6X2R - chains B and C of the 4 polymer chains in the assembly; structure by X-ray diffraction, 2.30 A resolution.

== Chain B ==
Molecule: Ran-specific GTPase-activating protein 1
From: Saccharomyces cerevisiae
UniProtKB: P41920 (YRB1_YEAST); numbering as in UniProt (aligned over 62-201)
Amino-acid sequence (140 residues; each row starts with the number of its first residue):
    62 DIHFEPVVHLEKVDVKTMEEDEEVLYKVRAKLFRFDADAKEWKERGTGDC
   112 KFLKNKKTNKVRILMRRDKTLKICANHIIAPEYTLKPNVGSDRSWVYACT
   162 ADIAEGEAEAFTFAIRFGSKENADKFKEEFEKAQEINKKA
Not modelled in the structure: 62-77, 201

== Chain C ==
Molecule: Exportin-1
From: Saccharomyces cerevisiae
UniProtKB: P30822 (XPO1_YEAST); numbering as in UniProt; present here: 1-376, 414-1058
Amino-acid sequence (1024 residues; numbered -2 to 1058; 37 numbers in that range are skipped by the numbering (no residue carries them; nothing is unmodelled there); the number before each row is that of its first residue; numbers below 1 keep their minus sign (Gly-2 is residue -2)):
    -2 GGSMEGILDFSNDLDIALLDQVVSTFYQGSGVQQKQAQEILTKFQDNPDA
    48 WQKADQILQFSTNPQSKFIALSILDKLITRKWKLLPNDHRIGIRNFVVGM
    98 IISMCQDDEVFKTQKNLINKSDLTLVQILKQEWPQNWPEFIPELIGSSSS
   148 SVNVCENNMIVLKLLSEEVFDFSAEQMTQAKALHLKNSMSKEFEQIFKLC
   198 FQVLEQGSSSSLIVATLESLLRYLHWIPYRYIYETNILELLSTKFMTSPD
   248 TRAITLKCLTEVSNLKIPQDNDLIKRQTVLFFQNTLQQIATSVMPVTADL
   298 KATYANANGNDQSFLQDLAMFLTTYLARNRALLESDESLRELLLNAHQYL
   348 IQLSKIEERELFKTTLDYWHNLVADLFYE
   414 PLKKHIYEEICSQLRLVIIENMVRPEEVLVVENDEGEIVREFVKESDTIQ
   464 LYKSEREVLVYLTHLNVIDTEEIMISKLARQIDGSEWSWHNINTLSWAIG
   514 SISGTMSEDTEKRFVVTVIKDLLGLCEQKRGKDNKAVVASDIMYVVGQYP
   564 RFLKAHWNFLRTVILKLFEFMHETHEGVQDMACDTFIKIVQKCKYHFVIQ
   614 QPRESEPFIQTIIRDIQKTTADLQPQQVHTFYKACGIIISEERSVAERNR
   664 LLSDLMQLPNMAWDTIVEQSTANPTLLLDSETVKIIANIIKTNVAVCTSM
   714 GADFYPQLGHIYYNMLQLYRAVSSMISAQVAAEGLIATKTPKVRGLRTIK
   764 KEILKLVETYISKARNLDDVVKVLVEPLLNAVLEDYMNNVPDARDAEVLN
   814 CMTTVVEKVGHMIPQGVILILQSVFECTLDMINKDFTEYPEHRVEFYKLL
   864 KVINEKSFAAFLELPPAAFKLFVDAICWAFKHNNRDVEVNGLQIALDLVK
   914 NIERMGNVPFANEFHKNYFFIFVSETFFVLTDSDHKSGFSKQALLLMKLI
   964 SLVYDNKISVPLYQEAEVPQGTSNQVYLSQYLANMLSNAFPHLTSEQIAS
  1014 FLSALTKQCKDLVVFKGTLRDFLVQIKEVGGDPTDYLFAEDKENA
Not modelled in the structure: -2 to -1, 439-460, 1053-1058
Construct notes: expression tag (-2 to 0); conflict Gly537 (Asp in P30822), Cys539 (Thr in P30822), Glu540 (Val in P30822), Gln541 (Lys in P30822), Cys1022 (Tyr in P30822)

== Interface between chain B and chain C ==
Residue-residue contacts (8):
  Val150(B) - Ile749(C)  hydrophobic
  Val150(B) - Thr753(C)
  Val150(B) - Pro754(C)
  Gly151(B) - Lys752(C)
  Gly151(B) - Pro754(C)
  Gly151(B) - Arg757(C)  hydrogen bond (backbone-side chain)
  Ser152(B) - Pro754(C)
  Asp153(B) - Pro754(C)

== In short ==
The interface between chain B and chain C involves 4 residues on one side and 5 on the other; the contacts
include 1 hydrogen bond. Its one hydrogen-bonded contact is Gly151(B)-Arg757(C).
Here chain B is Ran-specific GTPase-activating protein 1 and chain C is Exportin-1, both from Saccharomyces
cerevisiae. Entry 6X2R (Crystal Structure of the 4E-TNES peptide bound to CRM1) was determined by X-ray
diffraction together with 6X2M, 6X2O, 6X2P, 6X2S, 6X2U, 6X2V and 3 further entries from the same study.
